Entry 6X4Y (electron microscopy, 3.60 A resolution); this record covers chains I and Q of the 9 polymer chains in the assembly.

# Chain I
Protein: DNA-directed RNA polymerase subunit beta
From: Escherichia coli
Notes: EC 2.7.7.6
UniProt: P0A8V4 (RPOB_ECO57); residue numbers follow UniProt; this construct covers 1-1342
Chain sequence (1342 residues; each row starts with the number of its first residue):
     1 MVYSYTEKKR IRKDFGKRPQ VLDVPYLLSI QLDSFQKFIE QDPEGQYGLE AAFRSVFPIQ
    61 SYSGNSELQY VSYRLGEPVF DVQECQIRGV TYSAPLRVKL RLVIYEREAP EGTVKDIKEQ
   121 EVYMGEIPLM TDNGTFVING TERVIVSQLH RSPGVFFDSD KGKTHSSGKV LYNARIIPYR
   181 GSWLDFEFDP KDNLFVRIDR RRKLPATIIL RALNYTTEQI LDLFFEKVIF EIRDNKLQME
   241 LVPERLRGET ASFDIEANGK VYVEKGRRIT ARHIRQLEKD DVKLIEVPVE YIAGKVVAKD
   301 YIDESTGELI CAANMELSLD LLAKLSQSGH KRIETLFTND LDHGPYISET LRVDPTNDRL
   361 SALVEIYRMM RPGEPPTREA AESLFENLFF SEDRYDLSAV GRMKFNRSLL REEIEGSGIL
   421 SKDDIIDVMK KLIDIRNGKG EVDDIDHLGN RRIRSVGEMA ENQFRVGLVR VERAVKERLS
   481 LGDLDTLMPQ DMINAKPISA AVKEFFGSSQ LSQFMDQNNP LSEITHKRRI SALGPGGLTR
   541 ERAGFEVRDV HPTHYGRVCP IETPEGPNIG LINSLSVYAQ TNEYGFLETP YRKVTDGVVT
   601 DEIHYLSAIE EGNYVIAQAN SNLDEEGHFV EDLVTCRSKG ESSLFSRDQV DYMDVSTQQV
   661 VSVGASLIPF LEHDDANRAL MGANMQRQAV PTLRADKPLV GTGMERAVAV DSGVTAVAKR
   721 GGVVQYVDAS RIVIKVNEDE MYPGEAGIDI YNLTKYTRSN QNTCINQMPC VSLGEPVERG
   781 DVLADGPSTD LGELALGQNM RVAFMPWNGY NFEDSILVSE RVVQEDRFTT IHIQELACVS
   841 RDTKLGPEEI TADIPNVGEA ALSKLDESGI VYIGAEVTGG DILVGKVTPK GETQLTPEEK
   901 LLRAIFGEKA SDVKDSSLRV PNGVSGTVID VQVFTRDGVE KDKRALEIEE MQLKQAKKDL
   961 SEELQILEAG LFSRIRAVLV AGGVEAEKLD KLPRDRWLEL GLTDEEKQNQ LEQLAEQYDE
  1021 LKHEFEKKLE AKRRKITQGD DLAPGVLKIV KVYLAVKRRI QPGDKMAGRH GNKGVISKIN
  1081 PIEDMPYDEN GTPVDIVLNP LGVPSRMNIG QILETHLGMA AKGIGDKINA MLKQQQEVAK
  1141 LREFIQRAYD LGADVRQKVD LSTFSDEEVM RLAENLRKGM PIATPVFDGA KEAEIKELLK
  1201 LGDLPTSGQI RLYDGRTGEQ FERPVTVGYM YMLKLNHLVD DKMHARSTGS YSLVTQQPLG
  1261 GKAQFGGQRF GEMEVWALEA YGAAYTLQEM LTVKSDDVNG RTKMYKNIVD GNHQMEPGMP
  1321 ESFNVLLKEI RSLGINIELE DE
Not modelled in the structure: 1, 891-914, 1342
UniProt features mapped onto this chain:
  - modified residue (N6-acetyllysine): Lys1022, Lys1200

# Chain Q
Molecule: 64-nt DNA strand
Sequence (64 nucleotides; each row starts with the number of its first residue):
     1 CCCAACGGCA CCGCTGCAAG GAATAGGATA CTTGCGGGCT AGGCTCTTAT GGCGGCGAAT
    61 ACCC
Not modelled in the structure: 1-9, 42-48

# Interface between chain I and chain Q
Contacting residue pairs (20):
  Arg151(I) - DG51(Q)  base contact
  Lys163(I) - DG54(Q)  salt bridge to the phosphate
  Arg175(I) - DG51(Q)  salt bridge to the phosphate
  Gly181(I) - DT50(Q)  base contact
  Trp183(I) - DT50(Q)  stacking on the base
  Trp183(I) - DG51(Q)  phosphate contact
  Asp199(I) - DA49(Q)  hydrogen bond to the base
  Asp199(I) - DT50(Q)  hydrogen bond to the base
  Arg200(I) - DT50(Q)  hydrogen bond to the base
  Arg200(I) - DG51(Q)  salt bridge to the phosphate
  Ile445(I) - DG51(Q)  base contact
  Arg451(I) - DG51(Q)  hydrogen bond to the base
  Glu477(I) - DG37(Q)  sugar contact
  Met492(I) - DG38(Q)  phosphate contact
  Asn494(I) - DG38(Q)  hydrogen bond to the phosphate
  Asn494(I) - DC39(Q)  phosphate contact
  Leu538(I) - DG51(Q)  sugar contact
  Thr539(I) - DG52(Q)  hydrogen bond to the phosphate
  Arg542(I) - DG52(Q)  sugar contact
  Val547(I) - DG51(Q)  base contact
Other interface residues (no listed pair), chain I (18 interface residues in all): Arg473, Gly537

# In short
Chain I and chain Q form an interface of 18 and 8 residues respectively; the contacts include 6 hydrogen
bonds, 3 salt bridges and 1 aromatic stacking contact. Among the polar pairs are Asp199(I)-DA49(Q),
Asp199(I)-DT50(Q) and Arg200(I)-DT50(Q).
Chain I is DNA-directed RNA polymerase subunit beta (Escherichia coli) and chain Q is a 64-nt DNA strand; the
structure, Mfd-bound E.coli RNA polymerase elongation complex - IV state, was determined by electron
microscopy (same publication as 6X26, 6X2F, 6X2N, 6X43, 6X4W and 6X50).
